PDB entry 3M4D | X-ray diffraction, 1.90 A resolution | chains F and G of the 7 polymer chains in the assembly

# Chain F (and G)
Name: Alpha-hemolysin
Source organism: Staphylococcus aureus
Notes: chain G of this document is another copy of the same molecule, construct and numbering; everything in this record applies to it too
UniProtKB: P09616 (HLA_STAAU); residues 1-293 here correspond to UniProt positions 27-319 (UniProt number = residue number + 26)
Sequence (293 residues; each row starts with the number of its first residue):
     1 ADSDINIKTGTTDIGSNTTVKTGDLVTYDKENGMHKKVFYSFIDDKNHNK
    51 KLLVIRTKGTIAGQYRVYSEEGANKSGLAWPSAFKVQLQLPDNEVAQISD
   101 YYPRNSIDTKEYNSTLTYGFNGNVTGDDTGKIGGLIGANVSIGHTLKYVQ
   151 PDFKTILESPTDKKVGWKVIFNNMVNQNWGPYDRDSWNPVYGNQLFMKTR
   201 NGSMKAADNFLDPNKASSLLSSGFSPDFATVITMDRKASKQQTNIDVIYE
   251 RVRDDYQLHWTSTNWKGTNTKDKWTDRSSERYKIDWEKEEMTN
Differences from the reference sequence: engineered mutation N113 (Met139 in P09616)

# Chain F / chain G interface
Pairs across the interface (139):
  A1(F) - Y102(G)
  D2(F) - R56(G)  salt bridge
  D4(F) - D100(G)
  D4(F) - Y102(G)
  D4(F) - R104(G)  hydrogen bond (backbone-side chain)
  I5(F) - D100(G)
  N6(F) - D13(G)
  N6(F) - I14(G)  hydrogen bond (backbone-backbone)
  N6(F) - D100(G)
  I7(F) - D13(G)
  I7(F) - I14(G)
  I7(F) - I43(G)  hydrophobic
  I7(F) - V54(G)  hydrophobic
  K8(F) - D13(G)
  K8(F) - I14(G)  hydrogen bond (backbone-backbone)
  K8(F) - S16(G)
  T11(F) - V20(G)
  T11(F) - I43(G)
  T12(F) - T22(G)
  T12(F) - F39(G)
  T12(F) - S41(G)
  T12(F) - R56(G)  hydrogen bond
  I14(F) - T22(G)
  I14(F) - F39(G)  hydrophobic
  N47(F) - T19(G)
  N47(F) - V20(G)
  N47(F) - K21(G)
  N47(F) - T22(G)  hydrogen bond (backbone-backbone)
  H48(F) - T22(G)  hydrogen bond
  H48(F) - G23(G)  hydrogen bond (side chain-backbone)
  H48(F) - D24(G)
  H48(F) - F39(G)
  N49(F) - T22(G)  hydrogen bond (backbone-backbone)
  N49(F) - G23(G)
  N49(F) - D24(G)  hydrogen bond (side chain-backbone)
  N49(F) - L25(G)
  N49(F) - Y40(G)
  K50(F) - D24(G)  hydrogen bond (side chain-backbone)
  Q97(F) - V26(G)  hydrogen bond (side chain-backbone)
  I98(F) - V26(G)
  I98(F) - H35(G)  hydrogen bond (backbone-side chain)
  S99(F) - D24(G)  hydrogen bond
  S99(F) - V26(G)
  S99(F) - H35(G)
  S99(F) - K37(G)  hydrogen bond
  D100(F) - K37(G)
  D100(F) - K58(G)  salt bridge
  Y101(F) - H35(G)  hydrogen bond
  Y101(F) - G59(G)
  Y101(F) - T60(G)  hydrogen bond (side chain-backbone)
  R104(F) - K58(G)
  R104(F) - S225(G)
  N105(F) - S218(G)
  N105(F) - S222(G)
  N105(F) - G223(G)  hydrogen bond (side chain-backbone)
  S106(F) - L219(G)
  I107(F) - D152(G)
  I107(F) - F153(G)
  I107(F) - T155(G)
  I107(F) - L219(G)  hydrophobic
  D108(F) - P151(G)
  D108(F) - D152(G)  hydrogen bond (backbone-backbone)
  T109(F) - V149(G)
  T109(F) - Q150(G)
  T109(F) - P151(G)
  K110(F) - V149(G)
  K110(F) - Q150(G)  hydrogen bond (side chain-backbone)
  K110(F) - P151(G)
  K110(F) - D152(G)  salt bridge
  K110(F) - N173(G)  hydrogen bond
  K110(F) - V175(G)
  K110(F) - P181(G)
  E111(F) - Y148(G)
  Y112(F) - L146(G)
  Y112(F) - Y148(G)  hydrogen bond (backbone-backbone)
  Y112(F) - Q150(G)
  Y112(F) - G180(G)
  Y112(F) - P181(G)
  N113(F) - L146(G)
  N113(F) - K147(G)
  S114(F) - H144(G)
  S114(F) - T145(G)
  S114(F) - L146(G)  hydrogen bond (backbone-backbone)
  T115(F) - H144(G)
  T115(F) - T145(G)  hydrogen bond
  L116(F) - I142(G)
  L116(F) - G143(G)
  L116(F) - H144(G)  hydrogen bond (backbone-backbone)
  T117(F) - S141(G)
  T117(F) - I142(G)
  T117(F) - G143(G)
  Y118(F) - S141(G)
  Y118(F) - I142(G)  hydrogen bond (backbone-backbone)
  G119(F) - V140(G)
  F120(F) - N139(G)
  F120(F) - V140(G)  hydrogen bond (backbone-backbone)
  N121(F) - A138(G)
  N121(F) - N139(G)
  G122(F) - A138(G)  hydrogen bond (backbone-backbone)
  N123(F) - L135(G)
  N123(F) - I136(G)
  N123(F) - G137(G)
  V124(F) - L135(G)
  V124(F) - I136(G)  hydrogen bond (backbone-backbone)
  T125(F) - G134(G)
  T125(F) - L135(G)
  G126(F) - G133(G)
  G126(F) - G134(G)  hydrogen bond (backbone-backbone)
  D127(F) - I132(G)
  D128(F) - G130(G)
  D128(F) - K131(G)  salt bridge
  D128(F) - I132(G)  hydrogen bond (backbone-backbone)
  T129(F) - K131(G)
  L146(F) - V175(G)  hydrophobic
  L146(F) - N178(G)
  Y148(F) - N178(G)  hydrogen bond
  Q150(F) - N178(G)  hydrogen bond
  K154(F) - N214(G)  hydrogen bond (side chain-backbone)
  K154(F) - A216(G)
  I156(F) - S222(G)
  L157(F) - S222(G)
  L157(F) - S225(G)
  E158(F) - S222(G)
  S159(F) - A62(G)
  S159(F) - S221(G)
  S159(F) - S222(G)  hydrogen bond (side chain-backbone)
  P160(F) - Y28(G)
  P160(F) - H35(G)
  P160(F) - T60(G)
  T161(F) - Y28(G)
  T161(F) - H35(G)
  D162(F) - V26(G)
  D162(F) - Y28(G)
  D162(F) - H35(G)
  K168(F) - N214(G)  hydrogen bond
  I170(F) - N214(G)
  D183(F) - K215(G)  salt bridge
  D185(F) - K215(G)  salt bridge
  T233(F) - D24(G)
Interface residues without a listed pair, chain F (63 interface residues in all): N172, R184
Interface residues without a listed pair, chain G (73 interface residues in all): G15, L52, G63, V169, M174, W179, S217

# Summary
63 residues of chain F and 73 residues of chain G are in contact; the contacts include 35 hydrogen bonds and 6
salt bridges. Polar contacts include D2(F)-R56(G), D100(F)-K58(G) and K110(F)-D152(G).
Both chains are Alpha-hemolysin (Staphylococcus aureus). Entry 3M4D (Crystal structure of the M113N mutant of
alpha-hemolysin) was determined by X-ray diffraction (same publication as 3M2L, 3M3R and 3M4E).
